Entry 6FNN (X-ray diffraction, 1.85 A resolution); this record covers chains A and C.

[Chain A]
Molecule: 26S proteasome regulatory subunit N11-like protein
From: Candidatus Caldiarchaeum subterraneum
Notes: EC 3.4.19.12
UniProtKB: E6N8B9 (E6N8B9_9ARCH); residues 2-148 here = UniProt positions 2-148
Sequence (155 residues; row label = number of the first residue in the row; numbers below 1 keep their minus sign (Gly-6 is residue -6)):
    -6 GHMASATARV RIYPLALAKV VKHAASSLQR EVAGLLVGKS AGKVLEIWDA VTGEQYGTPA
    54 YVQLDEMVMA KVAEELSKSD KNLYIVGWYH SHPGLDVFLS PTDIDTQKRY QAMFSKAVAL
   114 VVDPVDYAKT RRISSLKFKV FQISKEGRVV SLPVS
Disordered / not traced: -6 to -4, 123-125
Sequence notes: expression tag (-6 to 1)
Metal / ion sites: Zn2+: His83, His85, Asp96 (shared with Gly78(C) of chain C)
Reported in the primary citation:
  - catalytic residues: Glu24, His83, His85, Ser93, Asp96 (by similarity / conservation)

[Chain C]
Molecule: Ubiquitin-like protein
From: Candidatus Caldiarchaeum subterraneum
UniProtKB: E6N8B8 (E6N8B8_9ARCH); residues 1-78 here = UniProt positions 1-78
Sequence (104 residues; each row starts with the number of its first residue; numbers below 1 keep their minus sign (Met-25 is residue -25)):
   -25 MKHHHHHHPM SDYDIPTTEN LYFQGHMKIK IVPAVGGGSP LELEVAPNAT VGAVRTKVCA
    35 MKKLPPDTTR LTYKGRALKD TETLESLGVA DGDKFVLITR TVGG
Disordered / not traced: -25 to -12
Sequence notes: initiating methionine (-25); expression tag (-24 to 0)
Metal / ion sites: Zn2+: Gly78 (shared with His83(A), His85(A), Asp96(A) of chain A)
Reported in the primary citation:
  - mutagenesis - G78A: unchanged catalytic activity with 26S proteasome regulatory subunit N11-like protein (chain A)
  - mutagenesis - G77V, G78E, G78V: abolished catalytic activity with 26S proteasome regulatory subunit N11-like protein (chain A)
  - mutagenesis - G77A: decreased catalytic activity with 26S proteasome regulatory subunit N11-like protein (chain A)

[Chain A / chain C interface]
Residue-residue contacts - 62 pairs, chain A then chain C:
  Glu24(A) with Gly77(C); Gly78(C)
  Ala53(A) with Gly78(C)
  Tyr54(A) with Val76(C), hydrophobic; Gly77(C)
  Val55(A) with Val76(C); Gly77(C), hydrogen bond (backbone-backbone)
  Gln56(A) with Thr75(C); Val76(C)
  Leu57(A) with Thr75(C), hydrogen bond (backbone-backbone)
  Glu59(A) with Arg44(C), salt bridge; Ala51(C); Ile72(C)
  Met60(A) with Thr46(C); Lys48(C); Gly49(C); Arg50(C); Ala51(C)
  Met62(A) with Ala8(C), hydrophobic; Val9(C), hydrophobic; Ile72(C), hydrophobic; Thr73(C); Thr75(C)
  Ala63(A) with Thr46(C); Val70(C); Ile72(C), hydrophobic
  Ala66(A) with Ala8(C), hydrophobic
  Glu67(A) with Lys68(C), salt bridge
  Ser70(A) with Val6(C)
  Tyr77(A) with Gly10(C); Gly11(C)
  Ile78(A) with Ala8(C); Val9(C); Gly10(C), hydrogen bond (backbone-backbone)
  Trp81(A) with Thr75(C); Val76(C)
  His83(A) with Gly78(C), hydrogen bond (side chain-backbone)
  His85(A) with Gly78(C), hydrogen bond (side chain-backbone)
  Ser93(A) with Gly78(C), hydrogen bond (side chain-backbone)
  Thr95(A) with Arg74(C), hydrogen bond (backbone-side chain); Val76(C); Gly77(C)
  Asp96(A) with Gly77(C); Gly78(C), hydrogen bond (side chain-backbone)
  Asp98(A) with Arg74(C), salt bridge
  Thr99(A) with Arg74(C), hydrogen bond; Thr75(C); Val76(C), hydrogen bond (side chain-backbone)
  Arg102(A) with Thr73(C); Arg74(C)
  Tyr103(A) with Val9(C), hydrophobic; Thr73(C); Arg74(C); Thr75(C), hydrogen bond
  Ala105(A) with Leu38(C)
  Met106(A) with Ala8(C); Val9(C), hydrogen bond (side chain-backbone); Leu38(C); Thr43(C); Leu71(C)
  Phe107(A) with Val9(C), hydrophobic; Gly10(C)
Interface residues without a listed pair, chain A (30 interface residues in all): Leu28, Lys71
Interface residues without a listed pair, chain C (26 interface residues in all): Pro7, Pro39, Thr42
Interface features reported in the paper:
  - interface residues, chain C: Val9(C), Leu38(C), Val70(C), Ile72(C), Gly78(C)

[Overview]
30 residues of chain A face 26 of chain C across their interface; the contacts include 12 hydrogen bonds and 3
salt bridges. Polar contacts include Glu59(A)-Arg44(C), Glu67(A)-Lys68(C) and Asp98(A)-Arg74(C). From the
paper: catalytic residues Glu24(A), His83(A) and His85(A) among others; G77V, G78E and G78V of chain C abolish
catalytic activity with 26S proteasome regulatory subunit N11-like protein (chain A); 5 substitutions were
tested in all.
Here chain A is 26S proteasome regulatory subunit N11-like protein and chain C is Ubiquitin-like protein, both
from Candidatus Caldiarchaeum subterraneum. Entry 6FNN (Caldiarchaeum Subterraneum Ubiquitin:Rpn11-homolog
complex) was determined by X-ray diffraction, deposited together with 6FJ7, 6FJV and 6FNO.
